PDB entry 8ZUP | X-ray diffraction, 1.20 A resolution | chain A

Chain A:
Name: Green fluorescent protein
Source organism: Aequorea victoria
UniProt: P42212 (GFP_AEQVI); aligned to UniProt positions 2-231 over residues 2-231
Chain sequence (228 residues; row label = number of the first residue in the row; note: 2 numbers in that range are skipped by the numbering (no residue carries them; nothing is unmodelled there)):
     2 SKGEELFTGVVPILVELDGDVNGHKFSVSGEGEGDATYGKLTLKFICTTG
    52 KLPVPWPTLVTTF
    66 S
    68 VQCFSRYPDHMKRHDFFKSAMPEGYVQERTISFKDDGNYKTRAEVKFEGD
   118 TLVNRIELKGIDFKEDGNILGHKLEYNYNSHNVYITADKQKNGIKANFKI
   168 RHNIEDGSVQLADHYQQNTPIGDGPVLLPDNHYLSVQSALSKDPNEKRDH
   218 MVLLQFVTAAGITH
Differences from the reference sequence: chromophore (66, 66, 66); conflict Arg80 (Gln in P42212); engineered mutation Ser99 (Phe in P42212), Thr153 (Met in P42212), Ala163 (Val in P42212), Val203 (Thr in P42212), Gln222 (Glu in P42212)
Modified / non-standard residues: Ser66 (chromophore; GYS)
Covalently attached groups: covalent link Phe64-Ser66; covalent link Ser66-Val68
Reported in the primary citation:
  - contacts within the chain: Ser205-Gln222 (hydrogen bond)

In short:
From the paper: contacts within the chain involving Ser205 and Gln222.
Chain A is Green fluorescent protein (Aequorea victoria); the structure, Crystal structure of the
F99S/M153T/V163A/T203V/E222Q variant of GFP at pH 8.5, was determined by X-ray diffraction (same publication
as 8ZUQ, 8ZUR, 8ZUS and 8ZUT).
